Entry 7EFM (X-ray diffraction, 3.20 A resolution); this record covers chains A and B.

# Chain A
Protein: Sodium/potassium-transporting ATPase subunit alpha
Source organism: Sus scrofa
UniProtKB: A0A5G2QYH2 (A0A5G2QYH2_PIG); residues 48-1033 here correspond to UniProt positions 56-1041 (UniProt number = residue number + 8)
Amino-acid sequence (987 residues; row label = number of the first residue in the row):
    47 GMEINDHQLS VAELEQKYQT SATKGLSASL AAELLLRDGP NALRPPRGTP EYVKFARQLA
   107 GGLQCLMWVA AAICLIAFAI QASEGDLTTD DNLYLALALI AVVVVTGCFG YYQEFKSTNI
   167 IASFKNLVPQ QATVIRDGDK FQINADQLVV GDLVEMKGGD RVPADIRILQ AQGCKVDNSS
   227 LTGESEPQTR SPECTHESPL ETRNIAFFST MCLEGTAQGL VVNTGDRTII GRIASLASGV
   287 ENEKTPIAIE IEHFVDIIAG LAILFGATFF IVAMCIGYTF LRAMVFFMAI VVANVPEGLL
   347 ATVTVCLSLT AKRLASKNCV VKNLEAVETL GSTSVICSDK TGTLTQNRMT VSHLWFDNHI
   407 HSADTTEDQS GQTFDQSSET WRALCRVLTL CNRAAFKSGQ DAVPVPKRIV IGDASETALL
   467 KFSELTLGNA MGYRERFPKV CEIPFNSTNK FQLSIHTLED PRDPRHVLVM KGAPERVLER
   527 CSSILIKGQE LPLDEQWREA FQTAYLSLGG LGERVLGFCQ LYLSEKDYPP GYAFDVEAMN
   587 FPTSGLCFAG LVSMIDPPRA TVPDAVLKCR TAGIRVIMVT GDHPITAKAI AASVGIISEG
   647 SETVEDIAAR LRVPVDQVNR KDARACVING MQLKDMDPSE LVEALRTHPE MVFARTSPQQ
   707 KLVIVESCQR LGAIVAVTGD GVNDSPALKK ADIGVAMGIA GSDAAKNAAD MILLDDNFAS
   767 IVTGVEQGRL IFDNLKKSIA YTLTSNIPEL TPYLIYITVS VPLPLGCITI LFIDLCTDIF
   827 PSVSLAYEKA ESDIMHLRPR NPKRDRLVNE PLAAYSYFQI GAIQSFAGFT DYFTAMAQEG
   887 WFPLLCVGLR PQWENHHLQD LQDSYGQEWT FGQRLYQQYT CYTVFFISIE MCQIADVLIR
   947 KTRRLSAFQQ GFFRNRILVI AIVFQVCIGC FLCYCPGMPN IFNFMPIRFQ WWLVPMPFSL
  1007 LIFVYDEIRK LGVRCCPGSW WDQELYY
Differences from the reference sequence: expression tag (47); engineered mutation Asn-340 (Tyr348 in A0A5G2QYH2), Ser-791 (Lys799 in A0A5G2QYH2), Asp-820 (Glu828 in A0A5G2QYH2); conflict Ser-1005 (Gly1013 in A0A5G2QYH2)
Modified residues: Asp-385 (aspartate beryllium trifluoride; BFD)
Metal / ion sites: rubidium ion site 1: Asp-183, Asp-185, Ser-408, Gln-418; rubidium ion site 2: Val-341, Glu-343, Asn-792, Glu-795, Asp-820; Mg2+: Asp-385, Thr-387, Asp-726; rubidium ion site 3: Leu-734, Lys-735, Ala-737, Asp-756
Small-molecule neighbours: J3C ((7R,8R,9S)-2,3-dimethyl-9-phenyl-7,8,9,10-tetrahydroimidazo[1,2-h][1,7]naphthyridine-7,8-diol): Cys-120, Ala-123, Gln-127, Asp-137, Asn-138, Leu-141, Val-331, Met-334, Ala-335, Ala-339, Glu-795, Leu-796, Tyr-799, Leu-809, Leu-811, Gly-812, Cys-813, Ile-816
What the authors report for this chain:
  - contacts within the chain: Asp-824/Glu-936 (hydrogen bond), Asn-792/Tyr-863
  - conformationally variable residues (side-chain flip): Tyr-863
  - rubidium ion coordination: Asn-792 (proposed by the authors, not directly observed)
  - mutagenesis - Y340N/K791S/E820D: increased stability
  - mutagenesis - K783S: decreased stability
  - mutagenesis - K783S: decreased catalytic activity

# Chain B
Protein: Potassium-transporting ATPase subunit beta
Source organism: Sus scrofa
UniProtKB: P18434 (ATP4B_PIG); residues 30-290 here = UniProt positions 30-290
Amino-acid sequence (261 residues; each row starts with the number of its first residue):
    30 LGRTLSRWVW ISLYYVAFYV VMSGIFALCI YVLMRTIDPY TPDYQDQLKS PGVTLRPDVY
    90 GEKGLDISYN VSDSTTWAGL AHTLHRFLAG YSPAAQEGSI NCTSEKYFFQ ESFLAPNHTK
   150 FSCKFTADML QNCSGRPDPT FGFAEGKPCF IIKMNRIVKF LPGNSTAPRV DCAFLDQPRD
   210 GPPLQVEYFP ANGTYSLHYF PYYGKKAQPH YSNPLVAAKL LNVPRNRDVV IVCKILAEHV
   270 SFDNPHDPYE GKVEFKLKIQ K
Disulfides: Cys-131/Cys-152, Cys-201/Cys-262
Covalently attached groups: N-acetylglucosamine (NAG) linked to Asn-99, Asn-130, Asn-161

# How chain A and chain B interact
Pairs across the interface (78; chain A residue first):
  Glu-856(A) / Leu-30(B)
  Ala-860(A) / Tyr-44(B)
  Phe-864(A) / Phe-47(B)
  Phe-864(A) / Tyr-48(B)  hydrogen bond (backbone-side chain)
  Gln-865(A) / Tyr-43(B)
  Gln-865(A) / Tyr-44(B)  hydrogen bond
  Gln-865(A) / Phe-47(B)
  Ala-868(A) / Phe-47(B)  hydrophobic
  Ala-868(A) / Tyr-48(B)  hydrophobic
  Ile-869(A) / Phe-47(B)  hydrophobic
  Ile-869(A) / Met-51(B)  hydrophobic
  Phe-872(A) / Met-51(B)  hydrophobic
  Phe-872(A) / Ser-52(B)
  Phe-872(A) / Phe-55(B)  hydrophobic
  Phe-875(A) / Phe-55(B)  hydrophobic
  Thr-876(A) / Phe-55(B)
  Phe-879(A) / Phe-55(B)  hydrophobic
  Phe-879(A) / Leu-62(B)
  Thr-880(A) / Leu-62(B)
  Ala-883(A) / Ile-66(B)  hydrophobic
  Gln-884(A) / Asp-72(B)  hydrogen bond (backbone-backbone)
  Gln-884(A) / Tyr-73(B)  hydrogen bond (backbone-backbone)
  Glu-885(A) / Tyr-73(B)
  Glu-885(A) / Gln-74(B)  hydrogen bond (side chain-backbone)
  Glu-885(A) / Asp-75(B)  hydrogen bond (side chain-backbone)
  Pro-889(A) / Met-63(B)
  His-903(A) / Tyr-89(B)  hydrogen bond (backbone-side chain)
  Gln-905(A) / Thr-83(B)
  Gln-905(A) / Asn-184(B)
  Gln-905(A) / Tyr-278(B)
  Asp-906(A) / Thr-83(B)
  Asp-906(A) / Arg-85(B)  salt bridge
  Asp-906(A) / Lys-182(B)  salt bridge
  Gln-908(A) / Arg-185(B)  hydrogen bond
  Tyr-911(A) / Ile-66(B)
  Tyr-911(A) / Asp-67(B)  hydrogen bond (side chain-backbone)
  Tyr-911(A) / Pro-68(B)
  Tyr-911(A) / Thr-70(B)  hydrogen bond (side chain-backbone)
  Tyr-911(A) / Pro-71(B)  hydrophobic
  Tyr-911(A) / Asp-72(B)
  Tyr-911(A) / Gly-233(B)
  Tyr-911(A) / Lys-234(B)  hydrogen bond (backbone-backbone)
  Gly-912(A) / Arg-185(B)  hydrogen bond (backbone-side chain)
  Gln-913(A) / Pro-71(B)
  Gln-913(A) / Gln-74(B)
  Gln-913(A) / Arg-185(B)
  Gln-913(A) / Ile-186(B)
  Gln-913(A) / Val-187(B)  hydrogen bond (side chain-backbone)
  Glu-914(A) / Lys-182(B)  salt bridge
  Glu-914(A) / Met-183(B)
  Glu-914(A) / Asn-184(B)  hydrogen bond (backbone-side chain)
  Glu-914(A) / Arg-185(B)  hydrogen bond (side chain-backbone)
  Glu-914(A) / Asn-242(B)  hydrogen bond
  Trp-915(A) / Gln-76(B)
  Trp-915(A) / Leu-77(B)
  Trp-915(A) / Asn-184(B)
  Thr-916(A) / Gly-81(B)
  Thr-916(A) / Asn-184(B)
  Thr-916(A) / Asp-276(B)  hydrogen bond
  Gln-919(A) / Gln-76(B)
  Gln-919(A) / Leu-77(B)
  Gln-919(A) / Ser-79(B)  hydrogen bond (side chain-backbone)
  Gln-919(A) / Asp-276(B)
  Gln-919(A) / Glu-279(B)  hydrogen bond
  Tyr-922(A) / Gln-76(B)
  Tyr-922(A) / His-275(B)
  Gln-923(A) / Gln-76(B)
  Thr-926(A) / Gln-76(B)
  Asn-986(A) / His-275(B)  hydrogen bond
  Arg-994(A) / Tyr-73(B)
  Arg-994(A) / Asp-75(B)  salt bridge
  Gln-996(A) / Tyr-73(B)  hydrogen bond
  Phe-1004(A) / Ile-54(B)  hydrophobic
  Leu-1007(A) / Ile-54(B)  hydrophobic
  Tyr-1011(A) / Tyr-43(B)  hydrogen bond
  Trp-1026(A) / Trp-39(B)  hydrophobic
  Glu-1030(A) / Ile-40(B)
  Leu-1031(A) / Tyr-43(B)  hydrophobic
Other interface residues (no listed pair), chain A (39 interface residues in all): Phe-888
Other interface residues (no listed pair), chain B (45 interface residues in all): Cys-58, Gly-90, Tyr-231

# Summary
Chain A and chain B form an interface of 39 and 45 residues respectively, with 22 hydrogen bonds and 4 salt
bridges. Polar contacts include Asp-906(A)/Arg-85(B), Asp-906(A)/Lys-182(B) and Glu-914(A)/Lys-182(B). Bound
to chain A: compound J3C. The paper reports that Y340N/K791S/E820D of chain A increase stability; rubidium ion
coordination by Asn-792(A).
Chain A is Sodium/potassium-transporting ATPase subunit alpha and chain B is Potassium-transporting ATPase
subunit beta, both from Sus scrofa; the structure, Crystal structure of the gastric proton pump
K791S/E820D/Y340N in (BYK)E2BeF state, was determined by X-ray diffraction together with 7EFL, 7EFN and 7ET1
from the same study.
